4Y8S - chains T and U of the 34 polymer chains in the assembly; structure by X-ray diffraction, 2.70 A resolution.

Chain T:
Name: Probable proteasome subunit alpha type-7
From: Saccharomyces cerevisiae S288c
Notes: EC 3.4.25.1
Reference sequence: P21242 (PSA7_YEAST); residues -3 to 284 here correspond to UniProt positions 1-288 (UniProt number = residue number + 4)
Amino-acid sequence (288 residues; each row starts with the number of its first residue; numbers below 1 keep their minus sign (Met-3 is residue -3)):
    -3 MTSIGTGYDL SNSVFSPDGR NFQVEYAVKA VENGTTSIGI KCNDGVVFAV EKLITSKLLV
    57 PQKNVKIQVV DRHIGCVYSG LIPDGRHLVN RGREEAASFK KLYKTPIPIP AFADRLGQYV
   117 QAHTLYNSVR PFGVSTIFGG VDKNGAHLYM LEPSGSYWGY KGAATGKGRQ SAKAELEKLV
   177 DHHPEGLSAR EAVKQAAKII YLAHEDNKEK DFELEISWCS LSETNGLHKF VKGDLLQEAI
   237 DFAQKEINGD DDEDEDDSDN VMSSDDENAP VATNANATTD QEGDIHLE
Disordered / not traced: -3 to 1, 245-284
UniProt features mapped onto this chain:
  - modified residue: Thr-2 (N-acetylthreonine)

Chain U:
Name: Proteasome subunit alpha type-1
From: Saccharomyces cerevisiae S288c
Notes: EC 3.4.25.1
Reference sequence: P21243 (PSA1_YEAST); residues -8 to 243 here correspond to UniProt positions 1-252 (UniProt number = residue number + 9)
Amino-acid sequence (252 residues; row label = number of the first residue in the row; numbers below 1 keep their minus sign (Met-8 is residue -8)):
    -8 MSGAAAASAA GYDRHITIFS PEGRLYQVEY AFKATNQTNI NSLAVRGKDC TVVISQKKVP
    52 DKLLDPTTVS YIFCISRTIG MVVNGPIPDA RNAALRAKAE AAEFRYKYGY DMPCDVLAKR
   112 MANLSQIYTQ RAYMRPLGVI LTFVSVDEEL GPSIYKTDPA GYYVGYKATA TGPKQQEITT
   172 NLENHFKKSK IDHINEESWE KVVEFAITHM IDALGTEFSK NDLEVGVATK DKFFTLSAEN
   232 IEERLVAIAE QD
Disordered / not traced: -8 to 1, 243

Interface between chain T and chain U:
Contacting residue pairs (63; chain T residue first):
  Thr2(T) - His6(U)  hydrogen bond (backbone-side chain)
  Gly3(T) - His6(U)
  Tyr4(T) - Arg5(U)
  Tyr4(T) - His6(U)
  Tyr4(T) - Tyr21(U)
  Ser9(T) - Arg126(U)
  Val10(T) - His6(U)
  Val10(T) - Gln18(U)
  Phe11(T) - Gln18(U)  hydrogen bond (backbone-side chain)
  Phe11(T) - Tyr21(U)
  Phe11(T) - Ala22(U)  hydrophobic
  Phe11(T) - Ala25(U)  hydrophobic
  Phe11(T) - Arg126(U)
  Phe11(T) - Pro127(U)
  Phe11(T) - Gly129(U)
  Ser12(T) - Tyr21(U)
  Pro13(T) - Tyr21(U)  hydrophobic
  Pro13(T) - Lys24(U)  hydrogen bond (backbone-side chain)
  Asp14(T) - Lys24(U)
  Gly15(T) - Tyr21(U)
  Gly15(T) - Ala25(U)
  Lys37(T) - Asp56(U)  salt bridge
  Asp110(T) - Arg82(U)
  Gln114(T) - Arg82(U)  hydrogen bond (side chain-backbone)
  Gln114(T) - Asn83(U)
  Gln114(T) - Leu86(U)
  Gln117(T) - Pro79(U)
  Gln117(T) - Asp80(U)
  Gln117(T) - Asn83(U)  hydrogen bond
  Gln117(T) - Arg126(U)
  Thr120(T) - Arg126(U)  hydrogen bond (backbone-side chain)
  Leu121(T) - Tyr124(U)
  Leu121(T) - Arg126(U)
  Tyr122(T) - Tyr124(U)
  Tyr122(T) - Met125(U)  hydrophobic
  Ser150(T) - Pro79(U)
  Gly151(T) - Pro79(U)
  Ser152(T) - Ile78(U)
  Ser152(T) - Pro79(U)
  Tyr153(T) - Arg82(U)  hydrogen bond (backbone-side chain)
  Trp154(T) - Leu55(U)  hydrophobic
  Trp154(T) - Thr59(U)
  Trp154(T) - Val60(U)  hydrophobic
  Trp154(T) - Ser61(U)
  Trp154(T) - Tyr62(U)
  Trp154(T) - Ile78(U)  hydrophobic
  Trp154(T) - Arg82(U)
  Gly155(T) - Leu55(U)
  Gly155(T) - Asp56(U)  hydrogen bond (backbone-backbone)
  Gly155(T) - Thr59(U)  hydrogen bond (backbone-side chain)
  Tyr156(T) - Leu54(U)
  Tyr156(T) - Leu55(U)
  Tyr156(T) - Asp56(U)
  Lys157(T) - Leu54(U)  hydrogen bond (backbone-backbone)
  Lys157(T) - Leu55(U)
  Lys157(T) - Pro57(U)
  Gly158(T) - Leu54(U)
  Lys169(T) - Asp52(U)
  Lys169(T) - Leu54(U)
  Leu172(T) - Leu54(U)  hydrophobic
  Glu173(T) - Lys53(U)  salt bridge
  Glu173(T) - Leu54(U)
  Asp177(T) - Lys53(U)  salt bridge
Other interface residues (no listed pair), chain T (32 interface residues in all): Tyr145, Val176
Other interface residues (no listed pair), chain U (29 interface residues in all): Leu128

Overview:
The interface between chain T and chain U involves 32 residues on one side and 29 on the other; the contacts
include 10 hydrogen bonds and 3 salt bridges. Among the polar pairs are Lys37(T)-Asp56(U), Glu173(T)-Lys53(U)
and Asp177(T)-Lys53(U).
Chain T is Probable proteasome subunit alpha type-7 and chain U is Proteasome subunit alpha type-1, both from
Saccharomyces cerevisiae S288c; the structure, Yeast 20S proteasome beta2-H116D mutant in complex with
Ac-LAE-ep, was determined by X-ray diffraction together with 4Y69, 4Y6A, 4Y6V, 4Y6Z, 4Y70, 4Y74 and 34 further
entries from the same study.
